1T1Q - chains A and B; structure by solution NMR.

== Chain A ==
Protein: insulin
Notes: fragment: insulin a chain; engineered mutation(s): HIS-B10-ASP, VAL-B12-ABA, PRO-B28-LYS, LYS-B29-PRO
Reference sequence: P01308 (INS_HUMAN); numbering as in UniProt (aligned over 1-21)
Chain sequence (21 residues; each row starts with the number of its first residue):
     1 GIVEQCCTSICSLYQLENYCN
Disulfides: Cys6-Cys11
UniProt features mapped onto this chain:
  - natural variant: Cys6 (R6C: In MODY10; this construct carries the variant)

== Chain B ==
Protein: Insulin
Notes: fragment: insulin b chain
Reference sequence: P01308 (INS_HUMAN); residues 1-30 here correspond to UniProt positions 25-54 (UniProt number = residue number + 24)
Chain sequence (30 residues; numbered 1 to 30; the number before each row is that of its first residue):
     1 FVNQHLCGSDLAEALYLVCGERGFFYTKPT
Sequence notes: engineered mutation Asp10 (His34 in P01308), Ala12 (Val36 in P01308), Lys28 (Pro52 in P01308), Pro29 (Lys53 in P01308)
Modified positions: Ala12 (alpha-aminobutyric acid; ABA)

== Interface between chain A and chain B ==
Residue-residue contacts (30):
  Ile2(A) - Leu11(B)
  Val3(A) - Cys7(B)
  Val3(A) - Gly8(B)
  Val3(A) - Leu11(B)
  Cys6(A) - His5(B)
  Cys6(A) - Leu6(B)
  Cys6(A) - Leu11(B)
  Cys7(A) - Leu6(B)
  Cys7(A) - Cys7(B)  disulfide
  Ser9(A) - His5(B)
  Ile10(A) - Val2(B)
  Ile10(A) - Asn3(B)
  Ile10(A) - Gln4(B)
  Ile10(A) - His5(B)
  Cys11(A) - Gln4(B)
  Cys11(A) - Leu6(B)
  Ser12(A) - Phe1(B)
  Leu13(A) - Val2(B)
  Leu16(A) - Ala14(B)
  Leu16(A) - Leu15(B)
  Leu16(A) - Val18(B)
  Tyr19(A) - Leu15(B)
  Tyr19(A) - Gly23(B)
  Tyr19(A) - Phe24(B)
  Tyr19(A) - Phe25(B)
  Cys20(A) - Cys19(B)  disulfide
  Cys20(A) - Arg22(B)
  Cys20(A) - Gly23(B)
  Asn21(A) - Arg22(B)
  Asn21(A) - Gly23(B)
Also at the interface, not in a pair above, chain A (14 interface residues in all): Glu17
Also at the interface, not in a pair above, chain B (18 interface residues in all): Tyr26
Disulfides between the chains: Cys7(A)-Cys7(B), Cys20(A)-Cys19(B)

== In short ==
14 residues of chain A and 18 residues of chain B are in contact; the contacts include 2 disulfide bonds.
Chain A is insulin and chain B is Insulin; the structure, NMR structure of human insulin mutant his-B10-asp,
val-B12-aba, pro-B28-lys, lys-B29-pro, 15 structures, was determined by solution NMR (same publication as 1T1K
and 1T1P).
